8K6X - chains B and E of the 10 polymer chains in the assembly; structure by X-ray diffraction, 1.80 A resolution.

# Chain B (and E)
Molecule: Cyanate hydratase
Organism: Escherichia coli K-12
Notes: EC 4.2.1.104; chain E of this document is another copy of the same molecule, construct and numbering; everything in this record applies to it too
Reference sequence: P00816 (CYNS_ECOLI); residue numbers follow UniProt; this construct covers 1-156
Chain sequence (160 residues; row label = number of the first residue in the row; numbers below 1 keep their minus sign (Gly-3 is residue -3)):
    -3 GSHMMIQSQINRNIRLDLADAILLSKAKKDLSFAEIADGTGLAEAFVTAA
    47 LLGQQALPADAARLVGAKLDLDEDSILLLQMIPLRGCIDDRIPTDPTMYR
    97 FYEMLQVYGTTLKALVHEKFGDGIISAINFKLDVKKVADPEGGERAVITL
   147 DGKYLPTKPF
Disordered / not traced: -3 to 0
Sequence notes: expression tag (-3 to 0)
Residues lining bound ligands: carbonate ion / methanimidate: Ile120, Ser122, Ala123, Ile124, Leu151
UniProt features mapped onto this chain:
  - active site: Arg96, Glu99, Ser122

# How chain B and chain E interact
Residue-residue contacts - 23 pairs, chain B then chain E:
  Ala15(B) - Ile6(E)  hydrophobic
  Asp16(B) - Asn7(E)  hydrogen bond
  Asp16(B) - Ile10(E)
  Leu19(B) - Ser4(E)
  Leu19(B) - Ile6(E)  hydrophobic
  Lys22(B) - Gln3(E)  hydrogen bond
  Ala23(B) - Gln3(E)
  Ala23(B) - Met77(E)  hydrophobic
  Lys24(B) - Asp70(E)  salt bridge
  Leu27(B) - Gln3(E)  hydrogen bond (backbone-side chain)
  Ser28(B) - Ile2(E)
  Leu48(B) - Ile6(E)  hydrophobic
  Asp86(B) - Arg87(E)  salt bridge
  Ile88(B) - Arg87(E)
  Thr90(B) - Arg81(E)  hydrogen bond (side chain-backbone)
  Thr90(B) - Gly82(E)
  Asp91(B) - Pro79(E)
  Asp91(B) - Leu80(E)
  Asp91(B) - Arg81(E)  hydrogen bond (side chain-backbone)
  Pro92(B) - Arg81(E)
  Met94(B) - Leu80(E)  hydrophobic
  Arg96(B) - Ile124(E)
  Tyr104(B) - Phe156(E)
Interface residues without a listed pair, chain B (21 interface residues in all): Leu20, Asp26, Asp85, Arg87
Interface residues without a listed pair, chain E (20 interface residues in all): Gln5, Arg8, Leu73, Leu74, Asp86

# In short
21 residues of chain B and 20 residues of chain E are in contact, with 5 hydrogen bonds and 2 salt bridges.
Polar contacts include Lys24(B)-Asp70(E), Asp86(B)-Arg87(E) and Asp16(B)-Asn7(E). Chain B binds carbonate ion
/ methanimidate. From UniProt: 3 active-site residues on chain B.
Chain B and chain E are both Cyanate hydratase (Escherichia coli K-12); the structure, Crystal structure of
E.coli Cyanase complex with cyanate and bicarbonate, was determined by X-ray diffraction, deposited together
with 8K6G, 8K6H, 8K6S and 8K6U.
